8V5O - chains C and D of the 4 polymer chains in the assembly; structure by electron microscopy, 8.99 A resolution (very low resolution: no residue pairs are listed; an interface is given only as per-side residue counts).

# Chain C
Name: DNA primase large subunit
From: Xenopus laevis
Reference sequence: A0A1L8G3G3 (A0A1L8G3G3_XENLA); residue numbers follow UniProt; this construct covers 1-513
Chain sequence (513 residues; numbered 1 to 513; the number before each row is that of its first residue):
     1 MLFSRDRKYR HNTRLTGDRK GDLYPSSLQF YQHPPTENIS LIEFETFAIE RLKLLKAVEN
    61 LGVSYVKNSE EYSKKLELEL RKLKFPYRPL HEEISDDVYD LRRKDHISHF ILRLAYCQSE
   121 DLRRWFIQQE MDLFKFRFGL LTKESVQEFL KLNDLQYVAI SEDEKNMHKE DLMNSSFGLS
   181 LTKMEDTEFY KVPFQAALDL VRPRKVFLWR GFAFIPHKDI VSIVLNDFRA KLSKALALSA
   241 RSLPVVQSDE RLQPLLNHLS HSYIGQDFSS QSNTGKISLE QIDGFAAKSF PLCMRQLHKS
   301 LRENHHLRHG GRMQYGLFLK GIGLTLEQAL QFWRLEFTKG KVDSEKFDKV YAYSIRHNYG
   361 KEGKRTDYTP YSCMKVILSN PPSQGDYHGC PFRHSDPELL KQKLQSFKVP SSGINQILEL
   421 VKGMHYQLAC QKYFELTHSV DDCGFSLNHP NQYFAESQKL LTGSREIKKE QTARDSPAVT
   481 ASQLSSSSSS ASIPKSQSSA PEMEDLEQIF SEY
Not modelled in the structure: 1-15, 265-513

# Chain D
Name: DNA primase
From: Xenopus laevis
Reference sequence: Q800A4 (Q800A4_XENLA); residues 1-420 here = UniProt positions 1-420
Chain sequence (423 residues; row label = number of the first residue in the row; numbers below 1 keep their minus sign (Gly-2 is residue -2)):
    -2 GPHMDLSVYD PASLPDVLPL YYRRLFPFYQ YFRWLNYGGV VKNYFQHREF SFTLKDDVYV
    58 RYQSFNNQSE LEKEMQKMCP YKIDIGAVYS HRPSLHNTVK SGTFQAQEKE LVFDIDMTDY
   118 DDVRRCCSSA DICPKCWTLM TIAVRILDRA LAEDFGFKHR LWVYSGRRGV HCWVCDDSAR
   178 KLSQAERSAV AEYLSVVKGG EETIKKVQLP ETIHPFIGKS LKMVERYFEK YALVDQDILE
   238 NKQCWDKVIA LVPEVARESL LREFSKARSS VERWDKLSSC LEATGKDFRR YSNIPKEIML
   298 QFCYPRLDVN VSKGLNHLLK SPFSVHPKTG RISVPIDCKK LDQFDPFSVP TISLICSELD
   358 NVSKKEEDED SAGEGEPEAK KRTRDYKRTS LAPYIKVFEQ FLDKLDQSRK GELLNKSDLK
   418 KEF
Not modelled in the structure: -2 to 5, 282-285, 360-378, 410-420
Differences from the reference sequence: expression tag (-2 to 0)
Metal / ion sites: Zn2+: Cys123, Cys124, Cys130, Cys133

# How chain C and chain D interact
At this resolution (9 A) residue pairs are not listed: 17 residues of chain C and 23 of chain D lie at the interface.

# Overview
The interface between chain C and chain D involves 17 residues on one side and 23 on the other. Cys123(D),
Cys124(D), Cys130(D) and Cys133(D) form the Zn2+ site.
Here chain C is DNA primase large subunit and chain D is DNA primase, both from Xenopus laevis. Entry 8V5O
(Tetramer core subcomplex (conformation 3) of Xenopus laevis DNA polymerase alpha-primase) was determined by
electron microscopy, deposited together with 8G99, 8G9F, 8G9L, 8G9N, 8G9O, 8UCU and 8 further entries.
